Entry 7SGK (X-ray diffraction, 2.20 A resolution); this record covers chain A.

Chain A:
Protein: Polyamine deacetylase HDAC10
Organism: Danio rerio
Notes: EC 3.5.1.48, 3.5.1.62
Reference sequence: F1QCV2 (HDA10_DANRE); residues 2-675 here = UniProt positions 2-675
Sequence (676 residues; numbered 1 to 676; the number before each row is that of its first residue):
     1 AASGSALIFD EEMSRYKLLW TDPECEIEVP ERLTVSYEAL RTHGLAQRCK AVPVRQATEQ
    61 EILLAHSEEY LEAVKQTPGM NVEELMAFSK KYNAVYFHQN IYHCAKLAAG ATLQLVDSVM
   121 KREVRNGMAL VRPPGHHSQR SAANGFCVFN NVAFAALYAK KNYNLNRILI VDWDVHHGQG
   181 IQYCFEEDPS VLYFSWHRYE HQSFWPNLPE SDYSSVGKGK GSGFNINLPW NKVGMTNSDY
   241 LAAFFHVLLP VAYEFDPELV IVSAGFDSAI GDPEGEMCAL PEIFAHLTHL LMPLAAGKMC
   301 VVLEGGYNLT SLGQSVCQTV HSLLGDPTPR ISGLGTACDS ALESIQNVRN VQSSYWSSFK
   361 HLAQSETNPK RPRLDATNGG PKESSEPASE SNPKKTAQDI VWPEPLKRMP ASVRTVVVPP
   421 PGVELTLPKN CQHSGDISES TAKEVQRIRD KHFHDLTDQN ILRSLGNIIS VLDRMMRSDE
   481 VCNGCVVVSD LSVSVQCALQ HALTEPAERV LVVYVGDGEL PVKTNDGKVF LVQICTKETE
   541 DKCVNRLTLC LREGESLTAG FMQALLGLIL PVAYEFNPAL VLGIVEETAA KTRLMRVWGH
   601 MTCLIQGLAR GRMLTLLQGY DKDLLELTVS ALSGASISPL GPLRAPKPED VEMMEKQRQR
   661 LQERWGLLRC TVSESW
Not modelled in the structure: 369-399, 435-436, 454, 589-591
Sequence notes: expression tag (1, 676); conflict E24 (Ala in F1QCV2), A94 (Asp in F1QCV2), F154 (Ile in F1QCV2), T548 (Ser in F1QCV2), E586 (Gly in F1QCV2), R593 (Gly in F1QCV2), R596 (Thr in F1QCV2), M613 (Thr in F1QCV2), P646 (Leu in F1QCV2)
Bound ions: K+ site 1: D172, D174, H176, S195, W196; Zn2+: D174, H176, D267 (together with DKFZ-728); K+ site 2: F185, D188, V191, F224
Small-molecule neighbours: DKFZ-728: E24, I27, A94, H136, H137, G145, F146, D174, V175, H176, R198, F204, W205, D267, P273, E274, E276, G305, Y307
Swiss-Prot annotation at these positions:
  - motif: P23, C25, E26 (Substrate specificity)
  - active site: H137 (Proton donor/acceptor)
  - binding site (substrate): D22, Y307
  - binding site (Zn(2+)): D174, H176, D267
  - site: E274 (Substrate specificity)
  - mutagenesis: N93 (N93A: No effect on steady-state kinetic parameters), E274 (E274L: Affects substrate specificity, diminishing N(8)-acetyl-spermidine deacetylase activity by 20-fold and enhancing acetyl-lysine deacetylase activity by about 100-fold)
From the paper describing this entry:
  - binding site for DKFZ-728: H136, H137, W205, E274, Y307
  - contacts within the chain: H176-E274 (hydrogen bond)
  - specificity-determining residues: W205 (proposed by the authors, not directly observed)

Summary:
Bound to chain A: DKFZ-728. D172, D174, H176, S195 and W196 form the K+ site 1. From UniProt: active-site
residue H137, substrate-binding residues D22 and Y307, 3 Zn2+-binding residues and 2 mutagenesis sites. From
the paper: a binding site for DKFZ-728 at H136, H137 and W205 among others; the specificity determinant W205.
Chain A is Polyamine deacetylase HDAC10 (Danio rerio); the structure, Crystal Structure of Danio rerio Histone
Deacetylase 10 in Complex with DKFZ-728, was determined by X-ray diffraction (same publication as 7SGG, 7SGI
and 7SGJ).
